Entry 7Q4O (electron microscopy, 2.10 A resolution); this record covers chains A and B of the 10 polymer chains in the assembly.

Chain A:
Protein: Splicing factor 3B subunit 1
Organism: Homo sapiens
Reference sequence: O75533 (SF3B1_HUMAN); residues 1-1304 here = UniProt positions 1-1304
Amino-acid sequence (1304 residues; each row starts with the number of its first residue):
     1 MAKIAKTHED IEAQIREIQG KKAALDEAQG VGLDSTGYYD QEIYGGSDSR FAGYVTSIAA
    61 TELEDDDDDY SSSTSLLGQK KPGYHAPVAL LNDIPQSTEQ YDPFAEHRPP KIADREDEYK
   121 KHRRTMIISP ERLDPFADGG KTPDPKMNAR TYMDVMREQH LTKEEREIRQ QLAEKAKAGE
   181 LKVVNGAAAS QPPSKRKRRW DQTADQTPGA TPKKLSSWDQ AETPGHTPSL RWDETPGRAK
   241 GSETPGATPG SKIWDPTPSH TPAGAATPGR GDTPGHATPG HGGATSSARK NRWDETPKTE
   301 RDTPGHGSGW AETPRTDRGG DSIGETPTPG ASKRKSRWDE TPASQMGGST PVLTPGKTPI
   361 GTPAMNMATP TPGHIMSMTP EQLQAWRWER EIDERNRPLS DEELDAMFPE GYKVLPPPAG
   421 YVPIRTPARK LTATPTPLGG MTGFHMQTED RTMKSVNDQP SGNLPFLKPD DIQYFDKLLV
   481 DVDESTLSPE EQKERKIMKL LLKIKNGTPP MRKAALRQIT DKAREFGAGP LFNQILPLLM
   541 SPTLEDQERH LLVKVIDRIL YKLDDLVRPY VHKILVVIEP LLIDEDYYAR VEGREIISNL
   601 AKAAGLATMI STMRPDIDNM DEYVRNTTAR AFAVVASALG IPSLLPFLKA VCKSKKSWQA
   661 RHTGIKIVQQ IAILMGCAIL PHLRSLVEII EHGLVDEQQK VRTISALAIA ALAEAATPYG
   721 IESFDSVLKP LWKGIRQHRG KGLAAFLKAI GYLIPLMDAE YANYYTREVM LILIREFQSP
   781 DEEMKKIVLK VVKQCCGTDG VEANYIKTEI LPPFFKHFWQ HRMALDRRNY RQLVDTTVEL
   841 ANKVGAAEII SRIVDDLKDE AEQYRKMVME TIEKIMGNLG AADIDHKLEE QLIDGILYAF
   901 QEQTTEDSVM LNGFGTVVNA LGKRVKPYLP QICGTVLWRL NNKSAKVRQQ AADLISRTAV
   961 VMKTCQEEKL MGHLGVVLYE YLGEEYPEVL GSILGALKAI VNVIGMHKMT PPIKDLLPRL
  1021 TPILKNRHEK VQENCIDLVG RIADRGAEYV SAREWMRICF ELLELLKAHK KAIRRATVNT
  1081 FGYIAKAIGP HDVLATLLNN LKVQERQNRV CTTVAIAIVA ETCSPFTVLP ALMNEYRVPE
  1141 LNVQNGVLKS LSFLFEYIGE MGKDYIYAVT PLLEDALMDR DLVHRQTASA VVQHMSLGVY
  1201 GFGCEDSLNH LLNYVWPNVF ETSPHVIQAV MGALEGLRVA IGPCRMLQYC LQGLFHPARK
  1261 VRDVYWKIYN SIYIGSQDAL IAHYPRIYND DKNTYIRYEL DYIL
Unresolved in the structure: 1-393, 416-490
From the paper describing this entry:
  - binding site for BPS oligo: Lys1071, Arg1106, Arg1109, Lys1149
  - conformationally variable residues (helix shift): Pro509 to Ala523

Chain B:
Protein: Splicing factor 3B subunit 2
Organism: Homo sapiens
Reference sequence: Q13435 (SF3B2_HUMAN); residues 1-895 here = UniProt positions 1-895
Amino-acid sequence (895 residues; numbered 1 to 895; the number before each row is that of its first residue):
     1 MATEHPEPPK AELQLPPPPP PGHYGAWAAQ ELQAKLAEIG APIQGNREEL VERLQSYTRQ
    61 TGIVLNRPVL RGEDGDKAAP PPMSAQLPGI PMPPPPLGLP PLQPPPPPPP PPPGLGLGFP
   121 MAHPPNLGPP PPLRVGEPVA LSEEERLKLA QQQAALLMQQ EERAKQQGDH SLKEHELLEQ
   181 QKRAAVLLEQ ERQQEIAKMG TPVPRPPQDM GQIGVRTPLG PRVAAPVGPV GPTPTVLPMG
   241 APVPRPRGPP PPPGDENREM DDPSVGPKIP QALEKILQLK ESRQEEMNSQ QEEEEMETDA
   301 RSSLGQSASE TEEDTVSVSK KEKNRKRRNR KKKKKPQRVR GVSSESSGDR EKDSTRSRGS
   361 DSPAADVEIE YVTEEPEIYE PNFIFFKRIF EAFKLTDDVK KEKEKEPEKL DKLENSAAPK
   421 KKGFEEEHKD SDDDSSDDEQ EKKPEAPKLS KKKLRRMNRF TVAELKQLVA RPDVVEMHDV
   481 TAQDPKLLVH LKATRNSVPV PRHWCFKRKY LQGKRGIEKP PFELPDFIKR TGIQEMREAL
   541 QEKEEQKTMK SKMREKVRPK MGKIDIDYQK LHDAFFKWQT KPKLTIHGDL YYEGKEFETR
   601 LKEKKPGDLS DELRISLGMP VGPNAHKVPP PWLIAMQRYG PPPSYPNLKI PGLNSPIPES
   661 CSFGYHAGGW GKPPVDETGK PLYGDVFGTN AAEFQTKTEE EEIDRTPWGE LEPSDEESSE
   721 EEEEEESDED KPDETGFITP ADSGLITPGG FSSVPAGMET PELIELRKKK IEEAMDGSET
   781 PQLFTVLPEK RTATVGGAMM GSTHIYDMST VMSRKGPAPE LQGVEVALAP EELELDPMAM
   841 TQKYEEHVRE QQAQVEKEDF SDMVAEHAAK QKQKKRKAQP QDSRGGSKKY KEFKF
Unresolved in the structure: 1-457, 538-565, 599-703, 715-895

Interface between chain A and chain B:
Pairs across the interface (108; chain A residue first):
  Pro1090(A) - Tyr568(B)
  His1091(A) - Tyr568(B)
  Ala1095(A) - Arg537(B)
  Leu1098(A) - Arg537(B)
  Phe1126(A) - Tyr568(B)
  Phe1126(A) - Leu571(B)
  Phe1126(A) - His572(B)
  Phe1126(A) - Phe575(B)  hydrophobic
  Phe1126(A) - Phe576(B)  hydrophobic
  Thr1127(A) - Leu571(B)
  Leu1129(A) - Phe575(B)  hydrophobic
  Pro1130(A) - Ile533(B)  hydrophobic
  Pro1130(A) - Leu571(B)  hydrophobic
  Pro1130(A) - Phe575(B)  hydrophobic
  Met1133(A) - Leu524(B)  hydrophobic
  Asn1134(A) - Ile533(B)
  Asn1134(A) - Gln534(B)
  Glu1135(A) - Arg537(B)  salt bridge
  Tyr1136(A) - Phe522(B)  hydrophobic
  Arg1137(A) - Pro521(B)
  Arg1137(A) - Phe522(B)
  Arg1137(A) - Leu524(B)
  Arg1137(A) - Gln534(B)
  Asp1164(A) - Gln579(B)  hydrogen bond (backbone-side chain)
  Tyr1165(A) - Phe575(B)  hydrophobic
  Tyr1165(A) - Phe576(B)
  Tyr1167(A) - Gln579(B)
  Tyr1167(A) - Lys581(B)
  Tyr1167(A) - Leu584(B)  hydrophobic
  Ala1168(A) - Phe527(B)  hydrophobic
  Ala1168(A) - Phe575(B)  hydrophobic
  Ala1168(A) - Gln579(B)  hydrogen bond (backbone-side chain)
  Thr1170(A) - Leu584(B)
  Pro1171(A) - Phe522(B)
  Leu1172(A) - Phe522(B)
  Asp1175(A) - Lys519(B)  salt bridge
  Leu1177(A) - Leu511(B)
  Met1178(A) - Leu511(B)
  Met1178(A) - Lys514(B)  hydrogen bond (backbone-side chain)
  Met1178(A) - Tyr591(B)
  Asp1179(A) - Leu511(B)
  Arg1180(A) - Leu511(B)
  Arg1180(A) - Gln512(B)  hydrogen bond (backbone-side chain)
  Arg1185(A) - Tyr510(B)
  Arg1185(A) - Leu511(B)
  Arg1185(A) - Gln512(B)
  Asp1206(A) - Lys581(B)  salt bridge
  Asp1206(A) - Leu584(B)
  Ser1207(A) - Leu584(B)
  Asn1209(A) - His587(B)
  His1210(A) - Leu584(B)
  His1210(A) - Thr585(B)  hydrogen bond
  Asn1213(A) - Thr585(B)
  Asn1213(A) - Ile586(B)  hydrogen bond (side chain-backbone)
  Asn1213(A) - Gly588(B)  hydrogen bond (side chain-backbone)
  Asn1213(A) - Asp589(B)  hydrogen bond (side chain-backbone)
  Asn1213(A) - Leu590(B)
  Asn1213(A) - Tyr591(B)  hydrogen bond (backbone-backbone)
  Tyr1214(A) - Tyr591(B)  hydrophobic
  Trp1216(A) - Pro501(B)
  Trp1216(A) - Leu590(B)  hydrophobic
  Pro1217(A) - His503(B)
  Pro1217(A) - Tyr510(B)
  Pro1217(A) - Tyr591(B)
  Asn1218(A) - Tyr510(B)
  Phe1220(A) - Val500(B)  hydrophobic
  Phe1220(A) - Pro501(B)
  Phe1220(A) - His503(B)
  Phe1220(A) - Trp504(B)  hydrophobic
  Glu1221(A) - Tyr510(B)
  Thr1222(A) - Lys509(B)
  Arg1245(A) - His587(B)
  Gln1248(A) - Asn496(B)
  Gln1248(A) - Ser497(B)
  Gln1248(A) - Val498(B)  hydrogen bond (backbone-backbone)
  Gln1248(A) - His587(B)  hydrogen bond
  Tyr1249(A) - Val498(B)  hydrophobic
  Tyr1249(A) - His587(B)
  Tyr1249(A) - Gly588(B)  hydrogen bond (side chain-backbone)
  Tyr1249(A) - Leu590(B)  hydrophobic
  Leu1251(A) - Leu491(B)
  Gln1252(A) - Leu488(B)
  Gln1252(A) - Lys492(B)
  Gln1252(A) - Ser497(B)  hydrogen bond
  Gln1252(A) - Val498(B)  hydrogen bond (side chain-backbone)
  Gln1252(A) - Pro499(B)
  Gln1252(A) - Val500(B)
  Gly1253(A) - Val500(B)
  Phe1255(A) - Ala482(B)
  Phe1255(A) - Leu487(B)  hydrophobic
  Phe1255(A) - Leu488(B)
  Phe1255(A) - Leu491(B)  hydrophobic
  His1256(A) - His478(B)
  His1256(A) - Trp504(B)
  Pro1257(A) - His478(B)
  Pro1257(A) - Asp479(B)
  Pro1257(A) - Thr481(B)
  Pro1257(A) - Ala482(B)  hydrophobic
  Pro1257(A) - Leu488(B)
  Ala1258(A) - Trp504(B)  hydrophobic
  Val1261(A) - Val500(B)  hydrophobic
  Val1261(A) - Trp504(B)  hydrophobic
  Arg1262(A) - Gln483(B)
  Tyr1265(A) - Val500(B)
  Tyr1265(A) - Pro501(B)
  Arg1286(A) - His490(B)  hydrogen bond (backbone-side chain)
  Ile1287(A) - Leu491(B)  hydrophobic
  Tyr1288(A) - His490(B)
Also at the interface, not in a pair above, chain A (59 interface residues in all): Gly1089, Ala1131, Leu1182, Arg1259, Pro1285
Also at the interface, not in a pair above, chain B (52 interface residues in all): Thr494, Pro525, Ile528, Ile566, Pro582, Lys583

In short:
59 residues of chain A face 52 of chain B across their interface; the contacts include 15 hydrogen bonds and 3
salt bridges. Among the polar pairs are Glu1135(A)-Arg537(B), Asp1175(A)-Lys519(B) and Asp1206(A)-Lys581(B).
The paper reports a binding site for BPS oligo at Lys1071(A), Arg1106(A) and Arg1109(A) among others;
conformational variability at Pro509(A).
Here chain A is Splicing factor 3B subunit 1 and chain B is Splicing factor 3B subunit 2, both from Homo
sapiens. Entry 7Q4O (Substrate-bound A-like U2 snRNP) was determined by electron microscopy (same publication
as 7Q3L and 7Q4P).
